8ZNR - chains H and L of the 11 polymer chains in the assembly; structure by electron microscopy, 2.90 A resolution.

[Chain H]
Molecule: protein structure
From: Selenomonas sp
Amino-acid sequence (325 residues; row label = number of the first residue in the row):
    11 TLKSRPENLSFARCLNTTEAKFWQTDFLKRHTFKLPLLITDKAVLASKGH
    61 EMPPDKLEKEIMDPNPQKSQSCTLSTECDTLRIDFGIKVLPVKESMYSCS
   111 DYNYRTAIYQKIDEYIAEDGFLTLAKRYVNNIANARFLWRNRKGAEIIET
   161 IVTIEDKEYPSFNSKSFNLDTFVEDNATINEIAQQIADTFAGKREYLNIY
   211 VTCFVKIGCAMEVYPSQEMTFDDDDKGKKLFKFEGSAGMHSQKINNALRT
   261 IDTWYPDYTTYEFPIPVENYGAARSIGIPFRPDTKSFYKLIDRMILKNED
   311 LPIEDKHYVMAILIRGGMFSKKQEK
Disordered / not traced: 52-78, 233-236, 334-335

[Chain L]
Molecule: 69-nt RNA strand
From: Selenomonas sp
Sequence (69 nucleotides; numbered -8 to 60; the number before each row is that of its first residue; numbers below 1 keep their minus sign (G-8 is residue -8)):
    -8 GUUUAGAAGGAUUGCCGUCAGGAAAUUAGGUGCGCUUAGCAGUGUACCGC
    42 CGGAUAGGCGGUUUAGAAG
Disordered / not traced: -8, 42-45, 53-60

[Chain H / chain L interface]
Contacting residue pairs (31):
  Ser20(H) - U27(L)  base contact
  Phe21(H) - U27(L)  hydrogen bond to the sugar
  Phe21(H) - U28(L)  sugar contact
  Ala22(H) - U27(L)  phosphate contact
  Ala22(H) - U28(L)  phosphate contact
  Arg23(H) - U28(L)  salt bridge to the phosphate
  Arg23(H) - A29(L)  salt bridge to the phosphate
  Tyr107(H) - C26(L)  phosphate contact
  Tyr107(H) - U27(L)  sugar contact
  Trp149(H) - G30(L)  base contact
  Gln227(H) - C31(L)  hydrogen bond to the sugar
  Gln227(H) - A32(L)  phosphate contact
  Glu228(H) - C31(L)  base contact
  Met229(H) - C31(L)  base contact
  Thr230(H) - C31(L)  hydrogen bond to the base
  His250(H) - C31(L)  salt bridge to the phosphate
  Gln252(H) - G30(L)  phosphate contact
  Gln252(H) - C31(L)  phosphate contact
  Lys253(H) - G30(L)  base contact
  Lys253(H) - A32(L)  phosphate contact
  Asn256(H) - G30(L)  hydrogen bond to the phosphate
  Arg259(H) - A29(L)  sugar contact
  Arg259(H) - G30(L)  salt bridge to the phosphate
  Arg284(H) - G30(L)  base contact
  Arg284(H) - A32(L)  hydrogen bond to the sugar
  Ser285(H) - G30(L)  base contact
  Arg325(H) - U28(L)  sugar contact
  Gly326(H) - U28(L)  sugar contact
  Gly327(H) - U27(L)  sugar contact
  Gly327(H) - U28(L)  sugar contact
  Met328(H) - U27(L)  base contact
Interface residues without a listed pair, chain H (22 interface residues in all): Asn255

[In short]
The interface between chain H and chain L involves 22 residues on one side and 7 on the other, with 5 hydrogen
bonds and 4 salt bridges. Polar pairs include Thr230(H)-C31(L), Phe21(H)-U27(L) and Gln227(H)-C31(L).
Here chain H is protein structure and chain L is a 69-nt RNA strand, both from Selenomonas sp. Entry 8ZNR
(Cryo-EM structure of Cas8-HNH system at ssDNA-bound state) was determined by electron microscopy together
with 8Z0K, 8Z0L and 8ZDY from the same study.
